8RCB - chains A and B; structure by X-ray diffraction, 2.11 A resolution.

[Chain A]
Protein: Formate dehydrogenase, alpha subunit, selenocysteine-containing
From: Nitratidesulfovibrio vulgaris str. Hildenborough
Notes: EC 1.2.1.2
UniProtKB: Q72EJ1 (Q72EJ1_DESVH); residue numbers follow UniProt; this construct covers 1-1005
Chain sequence (1013 residues; each row starts with the number of its first residue):
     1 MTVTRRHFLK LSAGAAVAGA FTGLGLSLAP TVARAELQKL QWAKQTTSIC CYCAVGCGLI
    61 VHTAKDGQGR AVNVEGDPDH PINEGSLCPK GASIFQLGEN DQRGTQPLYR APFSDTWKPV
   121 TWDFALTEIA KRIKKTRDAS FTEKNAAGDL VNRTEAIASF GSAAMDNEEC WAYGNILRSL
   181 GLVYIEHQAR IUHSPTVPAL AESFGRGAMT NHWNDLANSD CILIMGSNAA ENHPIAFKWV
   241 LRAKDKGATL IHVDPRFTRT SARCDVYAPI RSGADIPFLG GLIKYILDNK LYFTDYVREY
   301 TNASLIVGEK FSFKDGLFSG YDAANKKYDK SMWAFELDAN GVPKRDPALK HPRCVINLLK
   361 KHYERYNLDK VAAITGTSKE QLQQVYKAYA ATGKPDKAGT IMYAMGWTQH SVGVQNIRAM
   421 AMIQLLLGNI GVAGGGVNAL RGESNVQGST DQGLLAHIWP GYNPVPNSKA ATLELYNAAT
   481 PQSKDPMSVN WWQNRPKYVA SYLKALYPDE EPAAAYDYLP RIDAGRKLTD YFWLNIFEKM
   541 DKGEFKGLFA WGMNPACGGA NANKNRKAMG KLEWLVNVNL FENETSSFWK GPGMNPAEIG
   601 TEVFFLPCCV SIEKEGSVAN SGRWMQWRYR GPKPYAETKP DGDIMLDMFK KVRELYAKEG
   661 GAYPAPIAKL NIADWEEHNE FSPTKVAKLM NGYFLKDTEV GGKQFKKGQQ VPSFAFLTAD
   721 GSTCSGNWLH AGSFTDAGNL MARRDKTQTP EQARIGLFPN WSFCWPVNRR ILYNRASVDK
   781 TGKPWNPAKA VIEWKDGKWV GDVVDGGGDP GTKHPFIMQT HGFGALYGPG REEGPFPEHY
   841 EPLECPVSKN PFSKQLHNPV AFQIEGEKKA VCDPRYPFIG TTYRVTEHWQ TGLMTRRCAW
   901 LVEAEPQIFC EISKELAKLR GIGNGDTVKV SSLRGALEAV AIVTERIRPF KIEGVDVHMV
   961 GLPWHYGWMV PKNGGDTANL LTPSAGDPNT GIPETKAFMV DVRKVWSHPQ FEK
Disordered / not traced: 1-35, 409, 862-869, 986-990, 1007-1013
Disulfide bonds: Cys-845/Cys-872
Modified residues: Sec-192 (selenocysteine)
Differences from the reference sequence: expression tag (1006-1013)
Ion coordination: 4Fe-4S cluster Fe: Cys-50, Cys-53, Cys-57, Cys-88
Small-molecule neighbours:
  - hydrosulfuric acid (H2S): Gln-188, Gly-442, Glu-443, Val-446
  - molybdopterin guanosine dinucleotide (MGD; 2-amino-5,6-dimercapto-7-methyl-3,7,8a,9-tetrahydro-8-oxa-1,3,9,10-tetraaza-anthracen-4-one guanosine dinucleotide), molecule 1: Cys-53, Lys-90, Sec-192, Met-225, Gly-226, Ser-227, Asn-228, Glu-231, Asn-232, His-233, Val-253, Asp-254, Pro-255, Arg-256, Thr-258, Ile-270, Ser-272, Gly-273, Asp-275, Ala-404, Met-405, Gly-406, Trp-407, Gly-442, Glu-443, Thr-882, Tyr-883, Arg-884, Val-885, Thr-886, His-888, Trp-889, Gln-890, Trp-964, His-965, Lys-996
  - molybdopterin guanosine dinucleotide (MGD), molecule 2: Ser-162, Ala-164, Met-165, Gln-188, Ile-191, Met-405, Glu-443, Trp-533, Trp-551, Gly-552, Met-553, Asn-554, Pro-555, Gly-558, Val-578, Asn-579, Leu-580, Cys-608, Cys-609, Lys-614, Asp-641, Thr-882, Arg-884, Trp-889, Gln-890, Thr-891, Gly-892, Leu-893, Met-894, Trp-964, Asn-979, Thr-982, Thr-995, Lys-996
  - oxygen molecule (OXY): Gln-188, Ala-189, Ile-191, Sec-192
  - 4Fe-4S cluster (SF4): Cys-50, Tyr-52, Cys-53, Val-55, Gly-56, Cys-57, Leu-87, Cys-88, Lys-90, Gly-91, His-233, Pro-234, Ile-235
From the paper describing this entry:
  - mutagenesis - C872A: increased catalytic activity
  - allosteric site: Cys-845, Cys-872 (citing earlier work)

[Chain B]
Protein: Formate dehydrogenase, beta subunit, putative
From: Nitratidesulfovibrio vulgaris str. Hildenborough
UniProtKB: Q72EJ0 (Q72EJ0_DESVH); residues 2-215 here = UniProt positions 2-215
Chain sequence (214 residues; each row starts with the number of its first residue):
     2 GKMFFVDLSR CTACRGCQIA CKQWKNLPAE ETRNTGSHQN PPDLSYVTLK TVRFTEKSRK
    62 GPGIDWLFFP EQCRHCVEPP CKGQADVDLE GAVVKDETTG AVLFTELTAK VDGESVRSAC
   122 PYDIPRIDPV TKRLSKCDMC NDRVQNGLLP ACVKTCPTGT MNFGDEQEML ALAEKRLAEV
   182 KKTYPGAVLG DPNDVRVVYL FTRDPKDFYE HAVA
Ion coordination: 4Fe-4S cluster Fe site 1: Cys-12, Cys-15, Cys-18, Cys-157; 4Fe-4S cluster Fe site 2: Cys-22, Cys-138, Cys-141, Cys-153; 4Fe-4S cluster Fe site 3: Cys-74, Cys-77, Cys-82, Cys-121
Small-molecule neighbours:
  - 4Fe-4S cluster (SF4), molecule 1: Phe-5, Cys-22, Lys-26, Leu-50, Lys-51, Gln-73, Cys-138, Asp-139, Met-140, Cys-141, Pro-151, Ala-152, Cys-153
  - 4Fe-4S cluster (SF4), molecule 2: Cys-12, Thr-13, Ala-14, Cys-15, Arg-16, Gly-17, Cys-18, Val-53, Pro-71, Thr-156, Cys-157, Pro-158, Thr-159, Thr-161, Met-162
  - 4Fe-4S cluster (SF4), molecule 3: Cys-74, Arg-75, His-76, Cys-77, Pro-80, Pro-81, Cys-82, Val-103, Phe-105, Cys-121, Pro-122, Tyr-123, Ile-125, Pro-126, Lys-137

[Chain A / chain B interface]
Contacting residue pairs (105; chain A residue first):
  Glu-36(A) with Asn-147(B)
  Leu-37(A) with Trp-25(B), hydrophobic; Asp-143(B); Asn-147(B); Leu-149(B), hydrophobic
  Lys-39(A) with Gln-24(B), hydrogen bond (side chain-backbone); Trp-25(B), hydrogen bond (side chain-backbone); Asn-27(B), hydrogen bond
  Asn-73(A) with Gln-24(B), hydrogen bond; Trp-25(B)
  Val-74(A) with Gln-24(B), hydrogen bond (backbone-side chain)
  Glu-75(A) with Trp-25(B); Arg-144(B), salt bridge; Lys-155(B), salt bridge
  Gly-76(A) with Lys-155(B), hydrogen bond (backbone-side chain)
  Gly-85(A) with Lys-155(B)
  Ser-86(A) with Lys-155(B), hydrogen bond (backbone-backbone); Thr-156(B); Cys-157(B), hydrogen bond (side chain-backbone); Pro-158(B)
  Leu-87(A) with Gly-17(B); Thr-156(B), hydrogen bond (backbone-side chain)
  Pro-89(A) with Cys-15(B); Arg-16(B); Gly-17(B); Ile-20(B)
  Ala-92(A) with Ile-20(B), hydrophobic; Gln-24(B)
  Ser-93(A) with Ile-20(B)
  Phe-95(A) with Gln-24(B); Asn-27(B)
  Ile-235(A) with Pro-158(B), hydrophobic
  Lys-238(A) with Pro-158(B)
  Leu-241(A) with Arg-11(B); Thr-159(B)
  Lys-244(A) with Thr-184(B)
  Asp-245(A) with Arg-11(B), salt bridge
  Phe-257(A) with Arg-60(B); Gly-64(B); Ile-65(B)
  Thr-258(A) with Trp-67(B)
  Arg-259(A) with Thr-13(B); Ala-14(B), hydrogen bond (side chain-backbone); Arg-16(B); Trp-67(B)
  Ala-262(A) with Phe-69(B), hydrophobic; Tyr-185(B)
  Arg-263(A) with Leu-9(B), hydrogen bond (side chain-backbone); Ser-10(B), hydrogen bond (side chain-backbone); Arg-11(B); Cys-12(B), hydrogen bond (side chain-backbone); Tyr-185(B), hydrogen bond
  Tyr-267(A) with Pro-63(B); Gly-64(B)
  Pro-269(A) with Pro-63(B)
  Gln-381(A) with Pro-63(B)
  Thr-886(A) with Cys-15(B)
  Glu-887(A) with Cys-15(B); Arg-16(B), salt bridge
  Ala-899(A) with Ala-30(B)
  Trp-900(A) with Ile-20(B); Lys-23(B); Gln-24(B); Leu-28(B), hydrogen bond (side chain-backbone)
  Leu-901(A) with Ile-20(B), hydrophobic
  Val-902(A) with Thr-33(B)
  Glu-903(A) with Lys-23(B), salt bridge; Ala-30(B); Glu-31(B), hydrogen bond (side chain-backbone); Thr-33(B), hydrogen bond (backbone-side chain); Asn-41(B); Pro-42(B); Thr-49(B)
  Ala-904(A) with Arg-16(B), hydrogen bond (backbone-side chain); His-39(B); Asn-41(B)
  Glu-905(A) with Arg-16(B), salt bridge; His-39(B), salt bridge
  Pro-906(A) with Thr-33(B); Arg-34(B); Asn-35(B); Asn-41(B)
  Gln-907(A) with Arg-34(B); Asn-35(B), hydrogen bond (side chain-backbone)
  Phe-909(A) with Asn-35(B); His-39(B)
  Glu-911(A) with His-39(B), salt bridge
  Asn-924(A) with Gly-37(B), hydrogen bond (side chain-backbone)
  Gly-925(A) with Thr-36(B); Gly-37(B)
  Val-940(A) with Asn-35(B); Gly-37(B)
  Ala-941(A) with Gly-37(B)
  Ile-942(A) with Asn-35(B); Gly-37(B)
  Thr-944(A) with Glu-57(B), hydrogen bond
  Glu-945(A) with Ser-59(B), hydrogen bond; Ile-65(B)
  Arg-946(A) with His-39(B); Glu-57(B), salt bridge; Ile-65(B); Trp-67(B)
  Arg-948(A) with Gly-62(B); Pro-63(B); Gly-64(B)
Also at the interface, not in a pair above, chain A (59 interface residues in all): Leu-40, Ile-60, Pro-78, Cys-88, Ala-230, Pro-234, Phe-237, Arg-242, Asp-265, Val-885
Also at the interface, not in a pair above, chain B (52 interface residues in all): Gln-19, Ala-21, Lys-26, Pro-29, Ser-38, Phe-55

[In short]
The interface between chain A and chain B involves 59 residues on one side and 52 on the other; the contacts
include 22 hydrogen bonds and 9 salt bridges. Polar pairs include Glu-75(A)/Arg-144(B), Glu-75(A)/Lys-155(B)
and Asp-245(A)/Arg-11(B). The paper reports that C872A of chain A increases catalytic activity; an allosteric
site at Cys-845(A) and Cys-872(A).
Chain A is Formate dehydrogenase, alpha subunit, selenocysteine-containing and chain B is Formate
dehydrogenase, beta subunit, putative, both from Nitratidesulfovibrio vulgaris str. Hildenborough; the
structure, W-formate dehydrogenase from Desulfovibrio vulgaris - Co-crystallized with Formate and Reoxidized
by exposure to air (in ..., was determined by X-ray diffraction (same publication as 8RC8, 8RC9, 8RCA and
8RCC).
